Entry 5KTZ (electron microscopy, 4.30 A resolution (low resolution: residue-level contacts below are approximate; hydrogen-bond / salt-bridge calls are withheld)); this record covers chains 1 and 2 of the 4 polymer chains in the assembly.

# Chain 1
Molecule: VP1
Source organism: Poliovirus type 1 (strain Mahoney)
UniProt: P03300 (POLG_POL1M); residues 57-279 here correspond to UniProt positions 636-858 (UniProt number = residue number + 579)
Chain sequence (223 residues; each row starts with the number of its first residue):
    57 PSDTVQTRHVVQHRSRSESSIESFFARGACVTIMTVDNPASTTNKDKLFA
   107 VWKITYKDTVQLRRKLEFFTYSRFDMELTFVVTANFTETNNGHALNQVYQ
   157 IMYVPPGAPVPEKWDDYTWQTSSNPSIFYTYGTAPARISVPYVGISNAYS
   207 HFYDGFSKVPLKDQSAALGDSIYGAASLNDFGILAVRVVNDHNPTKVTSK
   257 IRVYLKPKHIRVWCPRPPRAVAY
Not modelled in the structure: 214-231
Sequence notes: conflict Ile228 (Leu807 in P03300)
From the paper describing this entry:
  - conformationally variable residues (loop rearrangement, order/disorder transition): Ser58 to Ser71, His207 to Gly238

# Chain 2
Molecule: VP2
Source organism: Poliovirus type 1 (strain Mahoney)
UniProt: P03300 (POLG_POL1M); residues 1-269 here correspond to UniProt positions 70-338 (UniProt number = residue number + 69)
Chain sequence (269 residues; numbered 1 to 269; the number before each row is that of its first residue):
     1 SPNIEACGYSDRVLQLTLGNSTITTQEAANSVVAYGRWPEYLRDSEANPV
    51 DQPTEPDVAACRFYTLDTVSWTKESRGWWWKLPDALRDMGLFGQNMYYHY
   101 LGRSGYTVHVQCNASKFHQGALGVFAVPEMCLAGDSNTTTMHTSYQNANP
   151 GEKGGTFTGTFTPDNNQTSPARRFCPVDYLLGNGTLLGNAFVFPHQIINL
   201 RTNNCATLVLPYVNSLSIDSMVKHNNWGIAILPLAPLNFASESSPEIPIT
   251 LTIAPMCCEFNGLRNITLP
Not modelled in the structure: 44-52, 160-173
From the paper describing this entry:
  - conformationally variable residues (loop rearrangement, order/disorder transition): Ser1 to Ser10, Leu42 to Pro53, Ala133 to His142, Thr160 to Phe174
  - contacts within the chain: Ser1-His195

# Chain 1 / chain 2 interface
Contacting residue pairs - 46 pairs, chain 1 then chain 2:
  Lys113(1) - Asn137(2)
  Lys113(1) - Thr138(2)
  Arg119(1) - Asn137(2)
  Tyr127(1) - Glu129(2)
  Tyr127(1) - Asn214(2)
  Tyr127(1) - Ser215(2)
  Ser202(1) - Ser215(2)
  Ser202(1) - Leu216(2)
  Asn203(1) - Ser215(2)
  Asn203(1) - Ser217(2)
  Ala204(1) - Ser215(2)
  Ser206(1) - Ser215(2)
  Tyr209(1) - His224(2)
  Asp210(1) - Glu129(2)
  Asp210(1) - Met130(2)
  Asp210(1) - Cys131(2)
  Asp210(1) - His224(2)
  Asp210(1) - Asn225(2)
  Gly211(1) - Met141(2)
  Gly211(1) - Lys223(2)
  Phe212(1) - Met141(2)
  Phe212(1) - Thr143(2)
  Phe212(1) - Ser144(2)
  Phe212(1) - Tyr145(2)
  Phe212(1) - Ala148(2)
  Phe212(1) - Lys223(2)
  Ala232(1) - Asn137(2)
  Ala232(1) - Thr138(2)
  Ala232(1) - Thr139(2)
  Ala232(1) - Thr140(2)
  Cys270(1) - Tyr35(2)
  Cys270(1) - Val213(2)
  Pro271(1) - Val192(2)
  Arg272(1) - Glu129(2)
  Arg272(1) - Val192(2)
  Arg272(1) - Phe193(2)
  Pro273(1) - Thr185(2)
  Pro273(1) - Asn189(2)
  Pro273(1) - Val192(2)
  Pro273(1) - Phe193(2)
  Pro274(1) - Thr185(2)
  Pro274(1) - Asn189(2)
  Arg275(1) - Asp135(2)
  Arg275(1) - Thr185(2)
  Ala276(1) - Gly184(2)
  Tyr279(1) - Asn137(2)
Interface residues without a listed pair, chain 1 (24 interface residues in all): Thr126, Phe208, Ser213, Val277
Interface residues without a listed pair, chain 2 (31 interface residues in all): Pro128, Asn183, Leu186, Ala190
From the paper, about this interface:
  - residue pairs: Asn137(2)-Lys113(1), Asn137(2)-Arg119(1), Asn137(2)-Arg275(1), Asn137(2)-Ala232(1)

# Summary
The interface between chain 1 and chain 2 involves 24 residues on one side and 31 on the other. The authors
report contacts between Asn137(2) and Lys113(1), Asn137(2) and Arg119(1) and Asn137(2) and Arg275(1) among
others. From the paper: conformational variability at Ser58(1), His207(1) and Ser1(2) among others; contacts
within the chain involving Ser1(2) and His195(2).
Chain 1 is VP1 and chain 2 is VP2, both from Poliovirus type 1 (strain Mahoney); the structure, expanded
poliovirus in complex with VHH 12B, was determined by electron microscopy (same publication as 5KU0, 5KU2 and
5KWL).
